PDB entry 6OIS | electron microscopy, 3.60 A resolution | chains A and C of the 6 polymer chains in the assembly

== Chain A ==
Protein: Protein RDM1
From: Arabidopsis thaliana
UniProtKB: Q9LUJ3 (RDM1_ARATH); numbering as in UniProt (aligned over 3-163)
Amino-acid sequence (175 residues; each row starts with the number of its first residue; numbers below 1 keep their minus sign (Met-11 is residue -11)):
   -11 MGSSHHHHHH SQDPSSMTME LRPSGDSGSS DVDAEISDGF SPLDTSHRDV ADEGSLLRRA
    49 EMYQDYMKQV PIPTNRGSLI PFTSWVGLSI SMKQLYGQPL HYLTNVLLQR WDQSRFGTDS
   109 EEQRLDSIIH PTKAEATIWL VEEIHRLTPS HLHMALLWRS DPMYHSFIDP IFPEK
Unresolved in the structure: -11 to 38, 162-163
Differences from the reference sequence: initiating methionine (-11); expression tag (-10 to 2)

== Chain C ==
Protein: Protein DEFECTIVE IN MERISTEM SILENCING 3
From: Arabidopsis thaliana
UniProtKB: Q94A79 (DMS3_ARATH); numbering as in UniProt (aligned over 2-420)
Amino-acid sequence (449 residues; each row starts with the number of its first residue; numbers below 1 keep their minus sign (Met-2 is residue -2)):
    -2 MADLYPTGQQ ISFQTTPLNV QDPTRMMNLD QSSPVARNET QNGGGIAHAE FAMFNSKRLE
    58 SDLEAMGNKI KQHEDNLKFL KSQKNKMDEA IVDLQVHMSK LNSSPTPRSE NSDNSLQGED
   118 INAQILRHEN SAAGVLSLVE TLHGAQASQL MLTKGVVGVV AKLGKVNDEN LSQILSNYLG
   178 TRSMLAVVCR NYESVTALEA YDNHGNIDIN AGLHCLGSSI GREIGDSFDA ICLENLRPYV
   238 GQHIADDLQR RLDLLKPKLP NGECPPGFLG FAVNMIQIDP AYLLCVTSYG YGLRETLFYN
   298 LFSRLQVYKT RADMISALPC ISDGAVSLDG GIIRKTGIFN LGNRDEVNVR FAKPTASRTM
   358 DNYSEAEKKM KELKWKKEKT LEDIKREQVL REHAVFNFGK KKEEFVRCLA QSSCTNQPMN
   418 TPRGTLESGK ETAAAKFERQ HMDSSTSAA
Unresolved in the structure: -2 to 51, 100-116, 140-146, 406-446
Differences from the reference sequence: initiating methionine (-2); expression tag (-1 to 1, 421-446)
What the authors report for this chain:
  - self-association interface (contacts with another copy of this molecule): Phe225 to Cys229, Gly334 to Leu338, Gly339
  - mutagenesis - G339E: decreased binding to Protein RDM1 (chain A)

== How chain A and chain C interact ==
Contacting residue pairs (36; chain A residue first):
  Arg46(A) with Asn73(C), hydrogen bond; Phe76(C)
  Arg47(A) with Leu77(C); Gln80(C), hydrogen bond
  Met50(A) with Asn73(C); Leu77(C), hydrophobic; Asp380(C); Glu384(C)
  Tyr54(A) with Arg383(C); Leu387(C)
  Gln57(A) with Leu387(C); His390(C)
  Val74(A) with Val237(C), hydrophobic
  Gly75(A) with Arg234(C)
  Ile78(A) with Arg234(C); Pro235(C)
  Lys81(A) with Tyr286(C), hydrogen bond
  Gln82(A) with Asn232(C)
  Asp100(A) with Val237(C)
  Gln101(A) with Gly238(C); Gln239(C), hydrogen bond
  Phe104(A) with Val237(C); Gly238(C); Arg301(C)
  Gly105(A) with Leu252(C)
  Met151(A) with Gly287(C); Trp372(C), hydrophobic
  His153(A) with Trp372(C); Lys376(C)
  Ser154(A) with Tyr286(C), hydrogen bond (side chain-backbone)
  Ile156(A) with Arg383(C)
  Asp157(A) with Tyr286(C); Arg383(C)
  Pro158(A) with Tyr286(C); Lys376(C); Glu379(C)
Other interface residues (no listed pair), chain A (26 interface residues in all): Ser43, Tyr51, Asp53, Gln97, Glu109, Phe160
Other interface residues (no listed pair), chain C (28 interface residues in all): Tyr236, Leu281, Cys282, Thr377, Lys382, Val386

== In short ==
26 residues of chain A and 28 residues of chain C are in contact, with 5 hydrogen bonds. Among the polar pairs
are Arg46(A)-Asn73(C), Arg47(A)-Gln80(C) and Lys81(A)-Tyr286(C). The paper reports that G339E of chain C
reduces binding to Protein RDM1 (chain A); a self-association interface involving Phe225(C), Gly334(C) and
Gly339(C).
Chain A is Protein RDM1 and chain C is Protein DEFECTIVE IN MERISTEM SILENCING 3, both from Arabidopsis
thaliana; the structure, CryoEM structure of Arabidopsis DR complex (DMS3-RDM1), was determined by electron
microscopy, deposited together with 6OIT.
